Entry 9E91 (electron microscopy, 3.31 A resolution); this record covers chains A and B.

# Chain A (and B)
Molecule: Retron Ec83 probable ATPase
Source organism: Escherichia coli
Notes: chain B of this document is another copy of the same molecule, construct and numbering; everything in this record applies to it too
Reference sequence: Q47527 (ATP83_ECOLX); numbering as in UniProt (aligned over 1-542)
Chain sequence (542 residues; each row starts with the number of its first residue):
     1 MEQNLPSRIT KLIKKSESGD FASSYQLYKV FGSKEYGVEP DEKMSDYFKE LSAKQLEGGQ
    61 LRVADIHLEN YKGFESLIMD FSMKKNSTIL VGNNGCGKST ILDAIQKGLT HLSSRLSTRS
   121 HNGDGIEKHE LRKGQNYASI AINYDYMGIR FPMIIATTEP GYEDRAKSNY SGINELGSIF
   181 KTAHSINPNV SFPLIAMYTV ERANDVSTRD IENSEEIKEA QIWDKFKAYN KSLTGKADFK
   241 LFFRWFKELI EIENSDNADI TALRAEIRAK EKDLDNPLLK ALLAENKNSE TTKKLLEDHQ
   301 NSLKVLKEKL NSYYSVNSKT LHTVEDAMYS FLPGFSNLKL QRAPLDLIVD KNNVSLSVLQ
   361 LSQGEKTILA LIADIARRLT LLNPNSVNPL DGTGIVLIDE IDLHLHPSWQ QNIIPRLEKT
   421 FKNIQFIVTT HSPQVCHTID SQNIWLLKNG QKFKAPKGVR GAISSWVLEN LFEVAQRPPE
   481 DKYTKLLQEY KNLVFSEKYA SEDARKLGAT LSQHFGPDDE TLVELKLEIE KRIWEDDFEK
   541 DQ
Not modelled in the structure: 1-7, 258-317, 458-542 (chain B: 1-2, 255-314, 455-542)
Ligand contacts:
  - ATP (adenosine-5'-triphosphate), molecule 1: K72, G73, N94, G95, C96, G97, K98, S99, T100, H129, L131, R132, K133, V200, D399, E400
  - ATP, molecule 2: K351, V354, L356, Q360, L361, S362, Q363, E365
Swiss-Prot annotation at these positions:
  - motif: G92 to S99 (ATP-binding)

# How chain A and chain B interact
Residue-residue contacts (33):
  N93(A) with H406(B)
  N94(A) with S362(B), hydrogen bond; G364(B); H406(B), hydrogen bond (side chain-backbone)
  G95(A) with K351(B)
  H129(A) with L359(B); Q360(B)
  K133(A) with S355(B); L356(B); Q360(B)
  V200(A) with Q363(B); H404(B)
  N204(A) with N204(B)
  K351(A) with N94(B); G95(B)
  S355(A) with K133(B)
  Q360(A) with H129(B), hydrogen bond (side chain-backbone)
  S362(A) with N94(B), hydrogen bond
  G364(A) with N94(B)
  E365(A) with N94(B)
  E400(A) with H404(B), salt bridge
  L403(A) with L403(B), hydrophobic; H404(B)
  H404(A) with V200(B); E400(B); L403(B)
  L405(A) with H431(B)
  H406(A) with N93(B); N94(B), hydrogen bond (side chain-backbone)
  P407(A) with H431(B); P433(B)
  H431(A) with L405(B), hydrogen bond (side chain-backbone); P407(B)
Other interface residues (no listed pair), chain A (23 interface residues in all): K72, L359, Q363
Other interface residues (no listed pair), chain B (25 interface residues in all): S357, W409

# Summary
Chain A and chain B form an interface of 23 and 25 residues respectively; the contacts include 6 hydrogen
bonds and 1 salt bridge. Polar pairs include E400(A)-H404(B), N94(A)-S362(B) and N94(A)-H406(B). Ligands of
chain A: ATP.
Chain A and chain B are both Retron Ec83 probable ATPase (Escherichia coli); the structure, Ec83 Retron PtuA
Dimer bound to ATP, was determined by electron microscopy together with 9E90 and 9O4A from the same study.
